PDB entry 7KAW | X-ray diffraction, 2.10 A resolution | chain C

[Chain C]
Name: Oleate hydratase
From: Staphylococcus aureus
UniProt: A0A0D6GJV1 (A0A0D6GJV1_STAAU); numbering as in UniProt (aligned over 1-591)
Amino-acid sequence (611 residues; row label = number of the first residue in the row; numbers below 1 keep their minus sign (Met-19 is residue -19)):
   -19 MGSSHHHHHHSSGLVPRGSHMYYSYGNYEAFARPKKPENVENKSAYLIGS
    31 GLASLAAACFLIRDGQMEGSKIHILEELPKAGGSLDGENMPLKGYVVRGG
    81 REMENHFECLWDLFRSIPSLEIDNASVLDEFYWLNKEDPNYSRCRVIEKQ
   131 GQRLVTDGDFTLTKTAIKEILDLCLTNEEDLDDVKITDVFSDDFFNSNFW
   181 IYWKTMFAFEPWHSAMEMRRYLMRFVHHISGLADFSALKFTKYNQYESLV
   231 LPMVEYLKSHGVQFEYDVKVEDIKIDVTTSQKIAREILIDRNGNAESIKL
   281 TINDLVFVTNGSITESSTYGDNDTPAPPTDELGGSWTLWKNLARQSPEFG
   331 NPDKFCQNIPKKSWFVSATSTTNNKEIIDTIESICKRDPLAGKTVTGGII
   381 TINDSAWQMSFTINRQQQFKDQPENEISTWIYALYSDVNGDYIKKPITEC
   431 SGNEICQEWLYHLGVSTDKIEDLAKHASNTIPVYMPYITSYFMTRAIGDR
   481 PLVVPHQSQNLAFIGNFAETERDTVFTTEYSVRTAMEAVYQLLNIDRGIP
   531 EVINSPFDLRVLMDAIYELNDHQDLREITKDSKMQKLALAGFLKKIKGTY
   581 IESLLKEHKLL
Unresolved in the structure: -19 to -2
Differences from the reference sequence: initiating methionine (-19); expression tag (-18 to 0)
Residues lining bound ligands: FAD (flavin-adenine dinucleotide): Ile28, Gly29, Ser30, Gly31, Leu32, Ala33, Ser34, Leu55, Glu56, Glu57, Leu58, Gly62, Gly63, Ser64, Leu65, Arg78, Gly79, Gly80, Arg81, Glu82, Phe87, Val248, Lys249, Val250, Thr289, Ser292, Ile293, Thr294, Glu295, Gly314, Ser315, Leu318, Trp344, Trp410, Ile468, Tyr471, Gly495, Asn496, Phe506, Thr507, Thr508, Ser511
What the authors report for this chain:
  - catalytic residues: Glu82
  - binding site for flavin-adenine dinucleotide: Glu57, Ser64, Arg81, Glu82, Val250, Phe506, Thr508
  - contacts within the chain: Glu82-Met186 (hydrogen bond)
  - binding site for hexaethylene glycol: Glu82
  - mutagenesis - E82A (>100-fold), Y201F (10-fold): decreased catalytic activity
  - mutagenesis - E82A: unchanged stability
  - mutagenesis - Y201F (Tm change 3 degC): decreased stability
  - catalytic residues: Tyr201 (proposed by the authors, not directly observed)

[In short]
Bound to chain C: flavin-adenine dinucleotide. The paper reports catalytic residues Glu82 and Tyr201; E82A and
Y201F reduce catalytic activity.
Chain C is Oleate hydratase (Staphylococcus aureus); the structure, Crystal structure of OhyA-PEG400-FAD
complex from Staphylococcus aureus, was determined by X-ray diffraction, deposited together with 7KAV, 7KAX,
7KAY and 7KAZ.
